Entry 7QL7 (X-ray diffraction, 2.30 A resolution); this record covers chain A.

Chain A:
Molecule: YTH domain-containing family protein 1
From: Homo sapiens
Notes: fragment: YTH domain (residues 361-559)
UniProt: Q9BYJ9 (YTHD1_HUMAN); residue numbers follow UniProt; this construct covers 361-559
Amino-acid sequence (200 residues; each row starts with the number of its first residue):
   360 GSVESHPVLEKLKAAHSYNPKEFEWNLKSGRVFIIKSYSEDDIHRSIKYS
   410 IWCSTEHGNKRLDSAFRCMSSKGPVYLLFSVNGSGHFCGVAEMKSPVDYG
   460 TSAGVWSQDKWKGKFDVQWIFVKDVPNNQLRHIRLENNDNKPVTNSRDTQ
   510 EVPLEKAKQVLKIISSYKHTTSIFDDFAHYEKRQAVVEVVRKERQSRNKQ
Not modelled in the structure: 360-362, 459-470, 559
Differences from the reference sequence: expression tag (360); engineered mutation A544 (Glu in Q9BYJ9), V545 (Glu in Q9BYJ9), V546 (Glu in Q9BYJ9)
Covalently attached groups: N-(2-morpholin-4-ylethyl)-2-sulfanyl-benzamide (E3J) linked to C412
Ligand contacts: E3J (N-(2-morpholin-4-ylethyl)-2-sulfanyl-benzamide): Y397, D401, R404, S405, I410, W411, S413, T414
Reported in the primary citation:
  - binding site for E3J: Y397, D401, R404, S405, I410, W411, C412, T414

Summary:
Compound E3J is covalently linked to C412. From the paper: a binding site for E3J at Y397, D401 and R404 among
others.
Chain A is YTH domain-containing family protein 1 (Homo sapiens); the structure, Crystal structure of YTHDF1
YTH domain in complex with the ebsulfur derivative compound 9, was determined by X-ray diffraction (same
publication as 7PCU and 7QKN).
